Entry 4CYV (X-ray diffraction, 2.30 A resolution); this record covers chains A and E of the 6 polymer chains in the assembly.

== Chain A (and E) ==
Molecule: Hemagglutinin
From: Influenza A virus (A/MALLARD/SWEDEN/51/2002 (H10N2))
Notes: fragment: ha1, residues 17-340; chain E of this document is another copy of the same molecule, construct and numbering; everything in this record applies to it too
UniProt: E0YNJ7 (E0YNJ7_9INFA); the construct lacks a stretch of the UniProt sequence and is renumbered around it, so the offset changes along the chain: 10-127 = UniProt 17-134; 128-158 = UniProt 136-166; 159-261 = UniProt 169-271; 263-276 = UniProt 272-285; 1 more segments
Amino-acid sequence (324 residues; row label = number of the first residue in the row; note: 1 number in that range is skipped by the numbering (no residue carries it; nothing is unmodelled there); a row labelled like 158A-158B holds insertion residues (158A, then the next letters in order)):
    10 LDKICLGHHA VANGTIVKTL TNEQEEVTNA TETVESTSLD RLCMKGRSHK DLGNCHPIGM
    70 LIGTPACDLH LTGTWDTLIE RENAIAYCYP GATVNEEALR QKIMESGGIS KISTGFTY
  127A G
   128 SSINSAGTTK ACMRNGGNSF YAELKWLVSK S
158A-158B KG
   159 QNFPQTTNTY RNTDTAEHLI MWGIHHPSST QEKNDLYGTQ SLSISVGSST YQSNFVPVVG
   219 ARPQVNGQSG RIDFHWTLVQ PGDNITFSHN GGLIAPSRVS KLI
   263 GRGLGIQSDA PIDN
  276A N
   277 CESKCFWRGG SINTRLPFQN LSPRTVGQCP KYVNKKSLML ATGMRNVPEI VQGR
Not modelled in the structure: 10, 326-330 (chain E: 326-330)
Disulfide bonds: Cys-52/Cys-277, Cys-64/Cys-76, Cys-97/Cys-139, Cys-281/Cys-305
Glycans and other covalent adducts: N-acetylglucosamine (NAG) linked to Asn-38, Asn-242

== Chain A / chain E interface ==
Residue-residue contacts (17):
  Ser-201(A) with Val-216(E)
  Ser-203(A) with Val-216(E); Val-217(E)
  Gly-205(A) with Pro-221(E)
  Ser-206(A) with Pro-221(E); Arg-229(E), hydrogen bond (backbone-side chain)
  Ser-207(A) with Val-223(E); Arg-229(E)
  Gln-210(A) with Gly-100(E); Ala-101(E); Arg-229(E); Asp-231(E)
  Asn-212(A) with Val-216(E)
  Asn-242(A) with Pro-221(E)
  Thr-244(A) with Ala-219(E); Pro-221(E)
  Ser-246(A) with Ala-219(E), hydrogen bond (side chain-backbone)
Also at the interface, not in a pair above, chain E (11 interface residues in all): Gly-218, Ile-230

== In short ==
Chain A and chain E form an interface of 10 and 11 residues respectively, with 2 hydrogen bonds. Polar pairs
include Ser-206(A)/Arg-229(E) and Ser-246(A)/Ala-219(E). N-acetylglucosamine is covalently linked to Asn-38(A)
and Asn-242(A).
Chain A and chain E are both Hemagglutinin (Influenza A virus (A/MALLARD/SWEDEN/51/2002 (H10N2))); the
structure, Structure of the A_mallard_Sweden_51_2002 H10 Avian Haemmaglutinin, was determined by X-ray
diffraction, deposited together with 4CYW, 4CYZ, 4CZ0 and 4D00.
